PDB entry 9OAP | X-ray diffraction, 2.80 A resolution | chains H and L of the 3 polymer chains in the assembly

Chain H:
Name: G001-58 Fab heavy chain
Source organism: Homo sapiens
Notes: antibody fragment or engineered binder
Amino-acid sequence (223 residues; row label = number of the first residue in the row; a row labelled like 82A-82C holds insertion residues (82A, then the next letters in order)):
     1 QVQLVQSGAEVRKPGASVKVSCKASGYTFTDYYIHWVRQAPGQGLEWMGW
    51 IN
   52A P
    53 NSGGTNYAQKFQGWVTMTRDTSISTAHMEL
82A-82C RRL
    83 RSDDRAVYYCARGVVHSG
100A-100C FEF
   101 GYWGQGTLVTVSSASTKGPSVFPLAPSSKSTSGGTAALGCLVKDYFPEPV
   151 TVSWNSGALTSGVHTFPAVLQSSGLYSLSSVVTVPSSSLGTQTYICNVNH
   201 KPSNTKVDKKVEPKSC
Unresolved in the structure: 215-216
Cystine bridges: Cys-22/Cys-92, Cys-140/Cys-196

Chain L:
Name: G001-58 Fab light chain
Source organism: Homo sapiens
Notes: antibody fragment or engineered binder
Amino-acid sequence (210 residues; row label = number of the first residue in the row; note: 4 numbers in that range are skipped by the numbering (no residue carries them; nothing is unmodelled there)):
     1 DIQMTQSPSTLSASVGDRVTITCRASQSISNWLAWYQQKPGKAPKLLIYK
    51 ASSLESGVPSRFSGSGSGTEFTLTISSLQPDDFATYYCQQY
    96 ETFGQGTKVEIKRTVAAPSVFIFPPSDEQLKSGTASVVCLLNNFYPREAK
   146 VQWKVDNALQSGNSQESVTEQDSKDSTYSLSSTLTLSKADYEKHKVYACE
   196 VTHQGLSSPVTKSFNRGEC
Unresolved in the structure: 1-8, 214
Cystine bridges: Cys-23/Cys-88, Cys-134/Cys-194

How chain H and chain L interact:
Pairs across the interface (64):
  Gln-39(H) with Gln-38(L), hydrogen bond; Tyr-87(L)
  Gln-43(H) with Tyr-87(L)
  Gly-44(H) with Tyr-87(L)
  Leu-45(H) with Pro-44(L), hydrophobic; Phe-98(L)
  Trp-47(H) with Glu-96(L)
  Tyr-91(H) with Gln-38(L); Lys-42(L); Ala-43(L), hydrophobic
  Phe-100A(H) with Trp-32(L), hydrophobic; Tyr-36(L); Gln-89(L), hydrogen bond (backbone-side chain); Tyr-91(L); Glu-96(L)
  Glu-100B(H) with Trp-32(L); Tyr-36(L); Tyr-49(L)
  Phe-100C(H) with Tyr-36(L), hydrogen bond (backbone-side chain); Leu-46(L); Gln-89(L); Phe-98(L), hydrophobic
  Trp-103(H) with Tyr-36(L), hydrophobic; Ala-43(L), hydrophobic; Pro-44(L), hydrogen bond (side chain-backbone)
  Gly-104(H) with Ala-43(L)
  Phe-122(H) with Ser-121(L); Gln-124(L)
  Pro-123(H) with Ser-121(L)
  Leu-124(H) with Phe-118(L); Val-133(L), hydrophobic
  Ala-125(H) with Phe-118(L)
  Lys-129(H) with Phe-116(L); Ile-117(L), hydrogen bond (backbone-backbone); Lys-207(L); Ser-208(L), hydrogen bond (side chain-backbone)
  Ser-130(H) with Phe-116(L); Ile-117(L), hydrogen bond (side chain-backbone); Phe-118(L)
  Ser-132(H) with Ser-114(L); Val-115(L); Phe-116(L); Lys-207(L)
  Ala-137(H) with Phe-116(L), hydrophobic; Phe-118(L)
  Leu-141(H) with Ser-131(L)
  Lys-143(H) with Ser-131(L)
  His-164(H) with Asn-137(L), hydrogen bond; Asn-138(L); Asp-167(L), salt bridge; Ser-174(L)
  Phe-166(H) with Leu-135(L), hydrophobic; Ser-162(L); Thr-164(L); Ser-174(L); Leu-175(L); Ser-176(L)
  Pro-167(H) with Ser-162(L), hydrogen bond (backbone-side chain); Val-163(L)
  Val-169(H) with Gln-160(L)
  Leu-170(H) with Gln-160(L), hydrogen bond (backbone-side chain)
  Gln-171(H) with Gln-160(L)
  Val-181(H) with Leu-135(L), hydrophobic
  Thr-183(H) with Asn-137(L)
Other interface residues (no listed pair), chain H (36 interface residues in all): Gly-101, Pro-126, Ser-128, Thr-131, Thr-135, Leu-138, Thr-165
Other interface residues (no listed pair), chain L (39 interface residues in all): Lys-50, Glu-123, Thr-129, Phe-209

In short:
36 residues of chain H face 39 of chain L across their interface, with 10 hydrogen bonds and 1 salt bridge.
Among the polar pairs are His-164(H)/Asp-167(L), Gln-39(H)/Gln-38(L) and Phe-100C(H)/Tyr-36(L).
Here chain H is G001-58 Fab heavy chain and chain L is G001-58 Fab light chain, both from Homo sapiens. Entry
9OAP (Crystal structure of antibody Fab G001-58 from IAVI G001 human trial in complex with a
germline-targeting ...) was determined by X-ray diffraction.
